Entry 8I17 (X-ray diffraction, 1.98 A resolution); this record covers chains B and C of the 3 polymer chains in the assembly.

# Chain B
Molecule: Histone H2B type 1-J
From: Homo sapiens
UniProt: P06899 (H2B1J_HUMAN); residues 27-125 here correspond to UniProt positions 28-126 (UniProt number = residue number + 1)
Sequence (100 residues; each row starts with the number of its first residue):
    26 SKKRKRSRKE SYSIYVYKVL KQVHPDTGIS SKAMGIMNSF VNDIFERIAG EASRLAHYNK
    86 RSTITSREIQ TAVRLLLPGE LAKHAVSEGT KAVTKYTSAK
Unresolved in the structure: 26-34, 125
Differences from the reference sequence: expression tag (26)
UniProt features mapped onto this chain:
  - modified residue: Lys34 (N6-(2-hydroxyisobutyryl)lysine), Glu35 (PolyADP-ribosyl glutamic acid), Ser36 (Phosphoserine), Lys43 (N6-(2-hydroxyisobutyryl)lysine), Lys46 (N6-(2-hydroxyisobutyryl)lysine), Lys57 (N6,N6-dimethyllysine), Arg79 (Dimethylated arginine), Lys85 (N6,N6,N6-trimethyllysine), Arg86 (Omega-N-methylarginine), Arg92 (Omega-N-methylarginine), Lys108 (N6-(2-hydroxyisobutyryl)lysine), Thr115 (Phosphothreonine), Lys116 (N6-(2-hydroxyisobutyryl)lysine), Lys120 (N6-(2-hydroxyisobutyryl)lysine)
  - glycosylation: Ser112 (O-linked (GlcNAc) serine)
  - cross-link (Glycyl lysine isopeptide (Lys-Gly)): Lys34 (interchain with G-Cter in ubiquitin), Lys120 (interchain with G-Cter in ubiquitin)

# Chain C
Molecule: FACT complex subunit SPT16
From: Homo sapiens
Notes: fragment: C-terminal domain
UniProt: Q9Y5B9 (SP16H_HUMAN); numbering as in UniProt (aligned over 926-965)
Sequence (42 residues; row label = number of the first residue in the row):
   924 GPEPEGEGSD AEEGDSESEI EDETFNPSED DYEEEEEDSD ED
Unresolved in the structure: 924-936, 952-965
Differences from the reference sequence: expression tag (924-925)

# Interface between chain B and chain C
Contacting residue pairs (14; chain B residue first):
  Ser38(B) - Phe948(C)
  Ile39(B) - Pro950(C)  hydrophobic
  Tyr42(B) - Phe948(C)  hydrophobic
  Tyr42(B) - Pro950(C)
  Ile54(B) - Thr947(C)
  Ile54(B) - Phe948(C)  hydrogen bond (backbone-backbone)
  Ser55(B) - Asp945(C)  hydrogen bond
  Ser55(B) - Glu946(C)
  Ser56(B) - Asp945(C)  hydrogen bond (backbone-side chain)
  Ser56(B) - Glu946(C)  hydrogen bond (backbone-backbone)
  Ser56(B) - Phe948(C)
  Lys57(B) - Glu944(C)
  Lys57(B) - Asp945(C)  hydrogen bond (backbone-side chain)
  Met59(B) - Phe948(C)  hydrophobic

# Overview
8 residues of chain B and 6 residues of chain C are in contact; the contacts include 5 hydrogen bonds. Among
the polar pairs are Ser55(B)-Asp945(C), Ser56(B)-Asp945(C) and Lys57(B)-Asp945(C).
Chain B is Histone H2B type 1-J and chain C is FACT complex subunit SPT16, both from Homo sapiens; the
structure, Structural basis for H2A-H2B recognitions by human Spt16, was determined by X-ray diffraction.
